PDB entry 6L0K | X-ray diffraction, 3.30 A resolution | chains A and C

# Chain A (and C)
Molecule: Dihydroorotase
Organism: Saccharomyces cerevisiae S288C
Notes: EC 3.5.2.3; chain C of this document is another copy of the same molecule, construct and numbering; everything in this record applies to it too
UniProt: P20051 (PYRC_YEAST); residue numbers follow UniProt; this construct covers 1-364
Amino-acid sequence (372 residues; numbered 1 to 372; the number before each row is that of its first residue):
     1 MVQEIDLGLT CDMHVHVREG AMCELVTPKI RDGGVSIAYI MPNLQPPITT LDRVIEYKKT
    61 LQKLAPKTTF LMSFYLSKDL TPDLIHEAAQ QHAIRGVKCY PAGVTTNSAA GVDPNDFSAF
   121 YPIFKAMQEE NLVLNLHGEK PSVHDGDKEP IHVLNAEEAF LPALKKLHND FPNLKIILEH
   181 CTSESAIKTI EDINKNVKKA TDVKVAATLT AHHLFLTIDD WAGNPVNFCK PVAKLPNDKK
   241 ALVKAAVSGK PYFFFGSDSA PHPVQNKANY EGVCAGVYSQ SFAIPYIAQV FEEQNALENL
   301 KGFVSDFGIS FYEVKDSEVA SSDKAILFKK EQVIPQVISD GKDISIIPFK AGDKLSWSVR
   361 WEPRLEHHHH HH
Not modelled in the structure: 1, 366-372
Modified residues: K98 (lysine nz-carboxylic acid; KCX)
Differences from the reference sequence: expression tag (365-372)
Ion coordination: Zn2+ site 1: H14, H16, K98, D258; Zn2+ site 2: K98, H137, H180 (together with (2S)-2-hydroxybutanedioic acid)
Residues lining bound ligands: (2S)-2-hydroxybutanedioic acid (LMR): H16, R18, N43, K98, T105, T106, H137, H180, K230, D258, A260, H262, A275, G276
Curated features (UniProtKB/Swiss-Prot):
  - binding site (Zn(2+)): H14, H16, K98, H137, H180, D258
  - modified residue: K98 (N6-carboxylysine)

# How chain A and chain C interact
Contacting residue pairs (56; chain A residue first):
  S142(A) with D219(C), hydrogen bond
  H144(A) with T217(C); K239(C), hydrogen bond
  P150(A) with P236(C), hydrophobic
  H152(A) with D219(C); L235(C); P236(C)
  V153(A) with I218(C), hydrophobic; D219(C), hydrogen bond (backbone-side chain)
  L154(A) with L154(C), hydrophobic
  T217(A) with H144(C)
  I218(A) with V153(C), hydrophobic; I218(C), hydrophobic
  D219(A) with S142(C), hydrogen bond; H144(C), salt bridge; H152(C); V153(C), hydrogen bond (side chain-backbone)
  W221(A) with W221(C), hydrophobic; A222(C), hydrophobic
  A222(A) with W221(C); F228(C)
  G223(A) with F228(C); E271(C); G272(C), hydrogen bond (backbone-backbone); V273(C), hydrogen bond (backbone-backbone)
  N224(A) with Y270(C); E271(C); G272(C), hydrogen bond (side chain-backbone)
  P225(A) with N269(C); Y270(C); V273(C)
  V226(A) with Y270(C), hydrogen bond (backbone-backbone)
  F228(A) with G223(C)
  L235(A) with H152(C)
  P236(A) with H144(C); P150(C), hydrophobic; H152(C)
  K267(A) with N269(C); Y270(C)
  A268(A) with A268(C); N269(C); Y270(C)
  N269(A) with P225(C); K267(C); A268(C)
  Y270(A) with N224(C); P225(C); V226(C), hydrogen bond (backbone-backbone); V264(C), hydrophobic; A268(C)
  E271(A) with N224(C)
  G272(A) with G223(C), hydrogen bond (backbone-backbone); N224(C), hydrogen bond (backbone-side chain)
  V273(A) with G223(C), hydrogen bond (backbone-backbone); P225(C)
  I347(A) with Y270(C), hydrophobic
Other interface residues (no listed pair), chain A (28 interface residues in all): I151, V264
Other interface residues (no listed pair), chain C (30 interface residues in all): I151, D220, I347

# Overview
28 residues of chain A and 30 residues of chain C are in contact; the contacts include 13 hydrogen bonds and 1
salt bridge. Among the polar pairs are D219(A)-H144(C), S142(A)-D219(C) and H144(A)-K239(C). Chain A binds
(2S)-2-hydroxybutanedioic acid.
Both chains are Dihydroorotase (Saccharomyces cerevisiae S288C). Entry 6L0K (Crystal structure of
dihydroorotase in complex with malate at pH9 from Saccharomyces cerevisiae) was determined by X-ray
diffraction, deposited together with 6L0B, 6L0F, 6L0G, 6L0H and 6L0I.
